7TYN - chains A and N of the 6 polymer chains in the assembly; structure by electron microscopy, 2.60 A resolution.

[Chain A]
Protein: Guanine nucleotide-binding protein G(s) subunit alpha isoforms short
Organism: Homo sapiens
UniProtKB: P63092 (GNAS2_HUMAN); numbering as in UniProt (aligned over 1-394)
Sequence (394 residues; row label = number of the first residue in the row):
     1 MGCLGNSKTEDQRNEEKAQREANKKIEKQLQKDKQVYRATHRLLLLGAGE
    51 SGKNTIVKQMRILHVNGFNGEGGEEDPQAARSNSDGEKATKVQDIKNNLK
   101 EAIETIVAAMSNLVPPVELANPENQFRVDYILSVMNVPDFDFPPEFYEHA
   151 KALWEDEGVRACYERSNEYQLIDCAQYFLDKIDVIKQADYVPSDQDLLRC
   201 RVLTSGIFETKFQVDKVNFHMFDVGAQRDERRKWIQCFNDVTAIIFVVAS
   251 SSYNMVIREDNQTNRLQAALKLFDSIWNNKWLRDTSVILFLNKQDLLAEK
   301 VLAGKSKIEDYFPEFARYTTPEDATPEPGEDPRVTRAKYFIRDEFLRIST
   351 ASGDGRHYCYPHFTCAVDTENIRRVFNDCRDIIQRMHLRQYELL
Disordered / not traced: 1-10, 60-203, 251-263
Construct notes: conflict Asn54 (Ser in P63092), Ala226 (Gly in P63092), Ala268 (Glu in P63092), Lys271 (Asn in P63092), Asp274 (Lys in P63092), Lys280 (Arg in P63092), Asp284 (Thr in P63092), Thr285 (Ile in P63092)

[Chain N]
Protein: Nanobody 35
Organism: Lama glama
Notes: antibody fragment or engineered binder
Sequence (138 residues; each row starts with the number of its first residue):
     1 QVQLQESGGGLVQPGGSLRLSCAASGFTFSNYKMNWVRQAPGKGLEWVSD
    51 ISQSGASISYTGSVKGRFTISRDNAKNTLYLQMNSLKPEDTAVYYCARCP
   101 APFTRDCFDVTSTTYAYRGQGTQVTVSSHHHHHHEPEA
Disordered / not traced: 129-138
Cystine bridges: Cys22-Cys96, Cys99-Cys107

[Interface between chain A and chain N]
Pairs across the interface (29; chain A residue first):
  Arg228(A) with Thr114(N), hydrogen bond
  Asp229(A) with Asp109(N); Ser112(N), hydrogen bond (backbone-side chain); Thr113(N), hydrogen bond (side chain-backbone)
  Glu230(A) with Asp109(N); Ser112(N); Thr114(N); Tyr115(N)
  Arg231(A) with Asp109(N), hydrogen bond (backbone-side chain)
  Arg232(A) with Pro100(N); Phe108(N); Asp109(N), salt bridge; Tyr115(N)
  Asn264(A) with Glu46(N)
  Gln267(A) with Trp47(N); Thr61(N)
  Lys271(A) with Trp47(N); Asp50(N), salt bridge
  Ser275(A) with Asp106(N); Cys107(N), hydrogen bond (side chain-backbone); Phe108(N)
  Ile276(A) with Phe108(N), hydrophobic
  Asn278(A) with Arg105(N), hydrogen bond; Asp106(N)
  Asn279(A) with Asp106(N), hydrogen bond; Phe108(N)
  Tyr311(A) with Gly62(N)
  Pro313(A) with Gly62(N)
  Ser352(A) with Arg105(N)
Also at the interface, not in a pair above, chain A (19 interface residues in all): Ile235, Leu272, Asp310, Ala351
Also at the interface, not in a pair above, chain N (18 interface residues in all): Ser63, Ala116, Tyr117

[Summary]
The interface between chain A and chain N involves 19 residues on one side and 18 on the other; the contacts
include 7 hydrogen bonds and 2 salt bridges. Polar pairs include Arg232(A)-Asp109(N), Lys271(A)-Asp50(N) and
Arg228(A)-Thr114(N).
Chain A is Guanine nucleotide-binding protein G(s) subunit alpha isoforms short (Homo sapiens) and chain N is
Nanobody 35 (Lama glama); the structure, Calcitonin Receptor in complex with Gs and salmon calcitonin peptide,
was determined by electron microscopy together with 7TYF, 7TYH, 7TYI, 7TYL, 7TYO, 7TYW and 3 further entries
from the same study.
